9OK3 - chains B and C of the 6 polymer chains in the assembly; structure by electron microscopy, 3.74 A resolution.

[Chain B]
Protein: Syntaxin-1A
From: Rattus norvegicus
Reference sequence: P32851 (STX1A_RAT); numbering as in UniProt (aligned over 1-267)
Sequence (267 residues; numbered 1 to 267; the number before each row is that of its first residue):
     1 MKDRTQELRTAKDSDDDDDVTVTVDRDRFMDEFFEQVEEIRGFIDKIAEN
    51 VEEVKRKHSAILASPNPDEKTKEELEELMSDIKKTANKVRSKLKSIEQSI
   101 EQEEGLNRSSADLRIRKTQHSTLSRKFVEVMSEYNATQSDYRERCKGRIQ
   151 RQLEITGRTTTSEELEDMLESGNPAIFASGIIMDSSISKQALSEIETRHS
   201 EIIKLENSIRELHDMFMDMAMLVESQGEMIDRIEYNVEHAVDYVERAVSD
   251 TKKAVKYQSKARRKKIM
Disordered / not traced: 1-196, 260-267

[Chain C]
Protein: Synaptosomal-associated protein 25
From: Rattus norvegicus
Reference sequence: P60881 (SNP25_RAT); residue numbers follow UniProt; this construct covers 1-206
Sequence (222 residues; numbered -15 to 206; the number before each row is that of its first residue; numbers below 1 keep their minus sign (Met-15 is residue -15)):
   -15 MGSSHHHHHHSQDPNSMAEDADMRNELEEMQRRADQLADESLESTRRMLQ
    35 LVEESKDAGIRTLVMLDEQGEQLERIEEGMDQINKDMKEAEKNLTDLGKF
    85 AGLAVAPANKLKSSDAYKKAWGNNQDGVVASQPARVVDEREQMAISGGFI
   135 RRVTNDARENEMDENLEQVSGIIGNLRHMALDMGNEIDTQNRQIDRIMEK
   185 ADSNKTRIDEANQRATKMLGSG
Disordered / not traced: -15 to 0, 83-129, 205-206
Construct notes: initiating methionine (-15); expression tag (-14 to 0); conflict Ala85 (Cys in P60881), Ala88 (Cys in P60881), Ala90 (Cys in P60881), Ala92 (Cys in P60881)

[Interface between chain B and chain C]
Residue-residue contacts (24):
  Arg198(B) - Arg135(C)
  Glu201(B) - Ser130(C)
  Glu201(B) - Gly132(C)
  Glu201(B) - Phe133(C)
  Ile202(B) - Phe133(C)  hydrophobic
  Leu205(B) - Ser154(C)
  Ile209(B) - Ile157(C)  hydrophobic
  Leu212(B) - Ile157(C)  hydrophobic
  Leu212(B) - Arg161(C)
  Phe216(B) - Ala164(C)  hydrophobic
  Met219(B) - Ile171(C)  hydrophobic
  Leu222(B) - Ile171(C)  hydrophobic
  Leu222(B) - Asn175(C)
  Gln226(B) - Ile171(C)
  Gln226(B) - Gln174(C)
  Gln226(B) - Asn175(C)
  Gln226(B) - Ile178(C)
  Met229(B) - Ile178(C)  hydrophobic
  Met229(B) - Met182(C)  hydrophobic
  Ile233(B) - Ala185(C)  hydrophobic
  Asn236(B) - Lys189(C)
  Val237(B) - Met64(C)  hydrophobic
  Tyr243(B) - Asp193(C)
  Ala247(B) - Asn196(C)
Other interface residues (no listed pair), chain B (23 interface residues in all): Ser208, Ile230, Arg232, His239, Ala240, Val244, Arg246
Other interface residues (no listed pair), chain C (24 interface residues in all): Leu160, Met167, Gly168, Asp172, Asp186, Ile192

[In short]
The interface between chain B and chain C involves 23 residues on one side and 24 on the other.
Here chain B is Syntaxin-1A and chain C is Synaptosomal-associated protein 25, both from Rattus norvegicus.
Entry 9OK3 (21bin20S complex (NSF-alphaSNAP-2:1 syntaxin-1a:SNAP-25), 3:2:1 alphaSNAP-syntaxin-1a-SNAP-25
subcomplex local refinement, non-hydrolyzing, class 13) was determined by electron microscopy together with
9OJR, 9OJU, 9OJZ, 9OK5, 9OKC, 9OLJ and 17 further entries from the same study.
